PDB entry 9FRW | X-ray diffraction, 2.85 A resolution | chains I and Y of the 28 polymer chains in the assembly

== Chain I ==
Molecule: Proteasome subunit beta type-3
Source organism: Saccharomyces cerevisiae
UniProt: P25451 (PSB3_YEAST); residues 0-204 here correspond to UniProt positions 1-205 (UniProt number = residue number + 1)
Chain sequence (205 residues; numbered 0 to 204; the number before each row is that of its first residue; numbering starts at 0):
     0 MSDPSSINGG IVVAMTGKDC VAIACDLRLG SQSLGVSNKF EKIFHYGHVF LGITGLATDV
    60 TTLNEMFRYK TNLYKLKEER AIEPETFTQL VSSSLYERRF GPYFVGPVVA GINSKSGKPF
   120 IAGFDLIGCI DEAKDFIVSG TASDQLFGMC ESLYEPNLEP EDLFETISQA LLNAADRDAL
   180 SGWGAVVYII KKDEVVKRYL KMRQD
Not modelled in the structure: 0
Bound ions: Mg2+ site 1: A174, D177, S180; Mg2+ site 2: D204 (shared with A165(Y), D168(Y) of chain Y)
UniProt features mapped onto this chain:
  - modified residue: S30 (Phosphoserine)
  - cross-link: K69 (Glycyl lysine isopeptide (Lys-Gly) (interchain with G-Cter in ubiquitin))

== Chain Y ==
Molecule: Proteasome subunit beta type-5
Source organism: Saccharomyces cerevisiae
Notes: EC 3.4.25.1
UniProt: P30656 (PSB5_YEAST); residues 1-212 here correspond to UniProt positions 76-287 (UniProt number = residue number + 75)
Chain sequence (212 residues; each row starts with the number of its first residue):
     1 TTTLAFRFQG GIIVAVDSRA TAGNWVASQT VKKVIEINPF LLGTMAGGAA DCQFWETWLG
    61 SQCRLHELRE KERISVAAAS KILSNLVYQY KGAGLSMGTM ICGYTRKEGP TIYYVDSDGT
   121 RLKGDIFCVG SGQTFAYGVL DSNYKWDLSV EDALYLGKRS ILAAAHRDAY SGGSVNLYHV
   181 TEDGWIYHGN HDVGELFWKV KEEEGSFNNV IG
Bound ions: Mg2+: A165, D168 (shared with D204(I) of chain I)

== Chain I / chain Y interface ==
Contacting residue pairs - 45 pairs, chain I then chain Y:
  S5(I) - N24(Y)
  R27(I) - A169(Y)
  S32(I) - R167(Y)
  S32(I) - D168(Y)
  S32(I) - A169(Y)  hydrogen bond (backbone-backbone)
  S32(I) - Y170(Y)
  L33(I) - F135(Y)  hydrophobic
  L33(I) - R167(Y)
  G34(I) - R167(Y)  hydrogen bond (backbone-side chain)
  V35(I) - R167(Y)
  N37(I) - N209(Y)
  N37(I) - V210(Y)
  K38(I) - N209(Y)  hydrogen bond (side chain-backbone)
  Q144(I) - W25(Y)
  D175(I) - Q29(Y)  hydrogen bond (backbone-side chain)
  R176(I) - W25(Y)
  R176(I) - V26(Y)  hydrogen bond (side chain-backbone)
  R176(I) - A27(Y)  hydrogen bond (side chain-backbone)
  R176(I) - S28(Y)
  D177(I) - N24(Y)
  D177(I) - V26(Y)
  A178(I) - N24(Y)  hydrogen bond (backbone-backbone)
  A178(I) - V26(Y)
  A178(I) - A169(Y)
  A178(I) - Y170(Y)  hydrophobic
  L179(I) - N24(Y)
  L179(I) - A169(Y)  hydrophobic
  W182(I) - H166(Y)  hydrogen bond (side chain-backbone)
  W182(I) - R167(Y)
  K200(I) - W198(Y)
  K200(I) - G212(Y)
  M201(I) - W198(Y)
  R202(I) - G173(Y)  hydrogen bond (side chain-backbone)
  R202(I) - D192(Y)  salt bridge
  R202(I) - G194(Y)
  Q203(I) - H166(Y)  hydrogen bond (backbone-side chain)
  Q203(I) - F197(Y)
  Q203(I) - W198(Y)
  Q203(I) - V210(Y)
  D204(I) - R19(Y)  salt bridge
  D204(I) - A165(Y)
  D204(I) - S171(Y)
  D204(I) - G172(Y)
  D204(I) - G173(Y)  hydrogen bond (side chain-backbone)
  D204(I) - V193(Y)
Interface residues without a listed pair, chain I (22 interface residues in all): Q31, T140
Interface residues without a listed pair, chain Y (26 interface residues in all): I211

== In short ==
The interface between chain I and chain Y involves 22 residues on one side and 26 on the other; the contacts
include 11 hydrogen bonds and 2 salt bridges. Polar contacts include R202(I)-D192(Y), D204(I)-R19(Y) and
G34(I)-R167(Y).
Here chain I is Proteasome subunit beta type-3 and chain Y is Proteasome subunit beta type-5, both from
Saccharomyces cerevisiae. Entry 9FRW (Yeast 20S proteasome with human beta1i (1-51)) was determined by X-ray
diffraction, deposited together with 9FSU, 9FST, 9FSV, 9FT0 and 9FT1.
